Entry 8I8R (electron microscopy, 2.93 A resolution); this record covers chains A and B of the 4 polymer chains in the assembly.

# Chain A (and B)
Name: Outer membrane porin C
Organism: Escherichia coli K-12
Notes: chain B of this document is another copy of the same molecule, construct and numbering; everything in this record applies to it too
Reference sequence: P06996 (OMPC_ECOLI); residues 22-367 here = UniProt positions 22-367
Sequence (346 residues; each row starts with the number of its first residue):
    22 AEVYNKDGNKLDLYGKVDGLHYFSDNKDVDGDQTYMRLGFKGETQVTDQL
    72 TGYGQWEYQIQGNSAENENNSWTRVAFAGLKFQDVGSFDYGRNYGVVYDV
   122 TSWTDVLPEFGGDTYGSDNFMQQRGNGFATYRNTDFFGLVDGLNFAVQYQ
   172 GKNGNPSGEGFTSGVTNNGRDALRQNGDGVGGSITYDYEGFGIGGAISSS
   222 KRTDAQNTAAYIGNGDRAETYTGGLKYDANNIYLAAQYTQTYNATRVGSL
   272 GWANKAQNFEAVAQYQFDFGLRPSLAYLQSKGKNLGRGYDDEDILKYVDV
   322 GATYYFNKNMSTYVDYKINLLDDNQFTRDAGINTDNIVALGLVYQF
Disordered / not traced: 22
Small-molecule neighbours:
  - KDL ((2R,4R,5R,6R)-6-[(1R)-1,2-bis(oxidanyl)ethyl]-2-[(2R,4R,5R,6R)-6-[(1R)-1,2-bis(oxidanyl)ethyl]-2-carboxy-2-[[(2R,3S,4R,5R,6R)-5-[[(3R)-3-dodecanoyloxytetradecanoyl]amino]-6-[[(2R,3S,4R,5R,6R)-3-oxidanyl-5-[[(3R)-3-oxidanyltetradecanoyl]amino]-4-[(3R)-3-oxidanyltetradecanoyl]oxy-6-phosphonooxy-oxan-2-yl]methoxy]-3-phosphonooxy-4-[(3R)-3-tetradecanoyloxytetradecanoyl]oxy-oxan-2-yl]methoxy]-5-oxidanyl-oxan-4-yl]oxy-4,5-bis(oxidanyl)oxane-2-carboxylic acid), molecule 1: H42, F44, S45, D46, K48, V359, L361
  - KDL, molecule 2: F109, Y111, A150, Y152, V168, Q169, Y170, K173, D199, V201, K222, R223, T224, D225, R238

# Interface between chain A and chain B
Contacting residue pairs (67; chain A residue first):
  E23(A) - Y25(B)
  V24(A) - V24(B)  hydrophobic
  V24(A) - Y25(B)  hydrophobic
  V38(A) - F61(B)  hydrophobic
  G40(A) - Y111(B)
  L41(A) - Y111(B)
  H42(A) - Y111(B)  hydrogen bond
  K48(A) - V186(B)
  D49(A) - S178(B)  hydrogen bond
  D49(A) - N188(B)
  V50(A) - N188(B)  hydrogen bond (backbone-side chain)
  D51(A) - T187(B)
  D51(A) - N188(B)  hydrogen bond (backbone-side chain)
  G52(A) - T187(B)
  G52(A) - N188(B)
  D53(A) - Y111(B)
  D53(A) - N147(B)
  D53(A) - G148(B)
  D53(A) - N188(B)
  D53(A) - N189(B)  hydrogen bond (backbone-side chain)
  Q54(A) - N188(B)  hydrogen bond
  M57(A) - W77(B)
  L59(A) - F61(B)  hydrophobic
  L59(A) - W77(B)  hydrophobic
  I81(A) - W77(B)  hydrophobic
  I81(A) - Y79(B)  hydrophobic
  G83(A) - R113(B)
  G83(A) - N147(B)  hydrogen bond (backbone-side chain)
  N84(A) - N147(B)
  N84(A) - N188(B)  hydrogen bond
  N84(A) - N189(B)
  N84(A) - R191(B)  hydrogen bond (backbone-side chain)
  S85(A) - N147(B)
  A86(A) - D139(B)
  A86(A) - R191(B)
  E87(A) - W93(B)  hydrogen bond
  E87(A) - T94(B)
  E87(A) - R113(B)  salt bridge
  E87(A) - S138(B)
  E87(A) - D139(B)
  E87(A) - R145(B)  salt bridge
  N88(A) - D192(B)  hydrogen bond
  N88(A) - R195(B)
  E89(A) - G190(B)
  E89(A) - R191(B)
  N90(A) - Y79(B)  hydrogen bond
  N90(A) - N90(B)
  N90(A) - S92(B)  hydrogen bond
  F327(A) - V67(B)
  F327(A) - L71(B)  hydrophobic
  N328(A) - T65(B)  hydrogen bond
  N328(A) - V67(B)
  K329(A) - D28(B)  salt bridge
  N330(A) - D28(B)
  N330(A) - N30(B)  hydrogen bond
  M331(A) - G73(B)
  M331(A) - G100(B)
  M331(A) - L101(B)  hydrophobic
  L363(A) - G100(B)
  L363(A) - L101(B)  hydrophobic
  Y365(A) - N30(B)  hydrogen bond
  Y365(A) - G63(B)  hydrogen bond (side chain-backbone)
  Y365(A) - E64(B)  hydrogen bond (side chain-backbone)
  Y365(A) - T65(B)
  F367(A) - N30(B)
  F367(A) - L32(B)  hydrophobic
  F367(A) - F61(B)  hydrophobic
Other interface residues (no listed pair), chain A (37 interface residues in all): L34, T55, Q82, S92, Q366
Other interface residues (no listed pair), chain B (43 interface residues in all): Y74, G75, R95, A97, F98, A99, N174

# Overview
37 residues of chain A face 43 of chain B across their interface; the contacts include 18 hydrogen bonds and 3
salt bridges. Polar pairs include E87(A)-R113(B), E87(A)-R145(B) and K329(A)-D28(B). Bound to chain A:
compound KDL.
Both chains are Outer membrane porin C (Escherichia coli K-12). Entry 8I8R (Cryo-EM Structure of OmpC3-MlaA
Complex in MSP2N2 Nanodiscs) was determined by electron microscopy, deposited together with 8I8X.
